Entry 5LYJ (X-ray diffraction, 2.40 A resolution); this record covers chains B and C of the 6 polymer chains in the assembly.

== Chain B ==
Name: Tubulin beta-2B chain
Organism: Bos taurus
Reference sequence: Q6B856 (TBB2B_BOVIN); the author numbering skips numbers that UniProt does not, so the offset changes along the chain: 1-42 = UniProt 1-42; 45-360 = UniProt 43-358; 369-455 = UniProt 359-445
Sequence (445 residues; numbered 1 to 455; 10 numbers in that range are skipped by the numbering (no residue carries them; nothing is unmodelled there); the number before each row is that of its first residue):
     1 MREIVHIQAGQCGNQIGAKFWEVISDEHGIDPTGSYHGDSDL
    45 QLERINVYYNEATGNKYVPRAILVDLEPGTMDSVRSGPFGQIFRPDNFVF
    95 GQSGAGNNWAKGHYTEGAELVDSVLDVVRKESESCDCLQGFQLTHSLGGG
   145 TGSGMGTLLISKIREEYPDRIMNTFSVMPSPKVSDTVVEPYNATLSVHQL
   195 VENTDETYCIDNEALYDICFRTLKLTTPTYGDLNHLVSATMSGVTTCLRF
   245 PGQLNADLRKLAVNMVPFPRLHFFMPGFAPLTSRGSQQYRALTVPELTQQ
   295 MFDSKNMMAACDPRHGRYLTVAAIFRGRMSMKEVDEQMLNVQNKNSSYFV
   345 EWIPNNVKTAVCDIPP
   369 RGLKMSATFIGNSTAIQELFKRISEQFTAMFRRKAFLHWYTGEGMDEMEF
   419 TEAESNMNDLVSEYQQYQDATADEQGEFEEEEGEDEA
Disordered / not traced: 1, 278-281, 441-455
Metal / ion sites: Mg2+: Q11 (together with GDP); Ca2+ near E113 (its only coordinating residue here)
Small-molecule neighbours:
  - Combretastatin A4 (7BA): G237, V238, C241, L242, L248, A250, K254, L255, N258, M259, V315, A316, A317, I318, N349, N350, K352, T353, A354, I378
  - GDP (guanosine-5'-diphosphate): G10, Q11, C12, Q15, I16, D69, N101, S140, G142, G143, G144, T145, G146, S147, V171, P173, V177, D179, E183, N206, L209, Y224, L227, N228
Swiss-Prot annotation at these positions:
  - motif: M1 to I4 (MREI motif)
  - binding site (GTP): Q11, E71, S140, G144, T145, G146, N206, N228
  - binding site (Mg(2+)): E71
  - modified residue: S40 (Phosphoserine), T57 (Phosphothreonine), K60 (N6-acetyllysine), S174 (Phosphoserine), T287 (Phosphothreonine), T292 (Phosphothreonine), R320 (Omega-N-methylarginine), E448 (5-glutamyl polyglutamate)
  - cross-link (Glycyl lysine isopeptide (Lys-Gly)): K60 (interchain with G-Cter in ubiquitin), K326 (interchain with G-Cter in ubiquitin)

== Chain C ==
Name: Tubulin alpha-1B chain
Organism: Bos taurus
Reference sequence: P81947 (TBA1B_BOVIN); numbering as in UniProt (aligned over 1-451)
Sequence (451 residues; numbered 1 to 451; the number before each row is that of its first residue):
     1 MRECISIHVGQAGVQIGNACWELYCLEHGIQPDGQMPSDKTIGGGDDSFN
    51 TFFSETGAGKHVPRAVFVDLEPTVIDEVRTGTYRQLFHPEQLITGKEDAA
   101 NNYARGHYTIGKEIIDLVLDRIRKLADQCTGLQGFLVFHSFGGGTGSGFT
   151 SLLMERLSVDYGKKSKLEFSIYPAPQVSTAVVEPYNSILTTHTTLEHSDC
   201 AFMVDNEAIYDICRRNLDIERPTYTNLNRLISQIVSSITASLRFDGALNV
   251 DLTEFQTNLVPYPRIHFPLATYAPVISAEKAYHEQLSVAEITNACFEPAN
   301 QMVKCDPRHGKYMACCLLYRGDVVPKDVNAAIATIKTKRSIQFVDWCPTG
   351 FKVGINYQPPTVVPGGDLAKVQRAVCMLSNTTAIAEAWARLDHKFDLMYA
   401 KRAFVHWYVGEGMEEGEFSEAREDMAALEKDYEEVGVDSVEGEGEEEGEE
   451 Y
Disordered / not traced: 441-451
Metal / ion sites: Ca2+: D39, T41, G44, E55
Small-molecule neighbours:
  - Combretastatin A4 (7BA): T179, A180, V181
  - GTP (guanosine-5'-triphosphate): G10, Q11, A12, Q15, I16, D69, D98, A99, A100, N101, S140, G142, G143, G144, T145, G146, I171, P173, V177, S178, T179, E183, N206, Y224, L227, N228, I231

== Interface between chain B and chain C ==
Pairs across the interface (34):
  Q96(B) with M1(C)
  N101(B) with E254(C)
  D179(B) with K352(C), hydrogen bond (backbone-side chain)
  T180(B) with E254(C); N258(C)
  V181(B) with N258(C), hydrogen bond (backbone-side chain)
  T221(B) with K326(C)
  A397(B) with W346(C)
  M398(B) with W346(C)
  R400(B) with D345(C), salt bridge; S439(C), hydrogen bond
  R401(B) with Y262(C), hydrogen bond (backbone-side chain); D345(C), salt bridge; W346(C); E434(C), hydrogen bond (side chain-backbone); V435(C); V437(C), hydrogen bond (side chain-backbone); D438(C); S439(C), hydrogen bond
  K402(B) with Y262(C)
  A403(B) with P261(C); Y262(C); W346(C), hydrophobic
  F404(B) with T257(C); N258(C); V260(C); P261(C), hydrogen bond (backbone-backbone)
  H406(B) with V260(C), hydrogen bond (side chain-backbone); P261(C); Y262(C); P263(C)
  W407(B) with Q256(C); T257(C), hydrogen bond (side chain-backbone); V260(C)
Other interface residues (no listed pair), chain B (18 interface residues in all): G100, V182, L405
Other interface residues (no listed pair), chain C (21 interface residues in all): N329, C347, P348

== Overview ==
18 residues of chain B and 21 residues of chain C are in contact; the contacts include 10 hydrogen bonds and 2
salt bridges. Among the polar pairs are R400(B)-D345(C), R401(B)-D345(C) and D179(B)-K352(C). Bound to chain
B: GDP and Combretastatin A4.
Chain B is Tubulin beta-2B chain and chain C is Tubulin alpha-1B chain, both from Bos taurus; the structure,
Tubulin-Combretastatin A4 complex, was determined by X-ray diffraction.
